PDB entry 6QDY | X-ray diffraction, 1.42 A resolution | chains B and C of the 3 polymer chains in the assembly

== Chain B ==
Molecule: Urease subunit beta
Organism: Sporosarcina pasteurii
Notes: EC 3.5.1.5
UniProtKB: P41021 (URE2_SPOPA); numbering as in UniProt (aligned over 5-126)
Amino-acid sequence (122 residues; numbered 5 to 126; the number before each row is that of its first residue):
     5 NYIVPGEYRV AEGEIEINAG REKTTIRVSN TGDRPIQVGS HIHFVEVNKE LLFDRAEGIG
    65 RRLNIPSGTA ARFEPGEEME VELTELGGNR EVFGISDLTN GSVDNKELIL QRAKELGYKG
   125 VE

== Chain C ==
Molecule: Urease subunit alpha
Organism: Sporosarcina pasteurii
Notes: EC 3.5.1.5
UniProtKB: A0A0H3YL32 (A0A0H3YL32_SPOPA); residue numbers follow UniProt; this construct covers 1-570
Amino-acid sequence (570 residues; row label = number of the first residue in the row):
     1 MKINRQQYAE SYGPTVGDQV RLADTDLWIE VEKDYTTYGD EANFGGGKVL REGMGENGTY
    61 TRTENVLDLL LTNALILDYT GIYKADIGVK DGYIVGIGKG GNPDIMDGVT PNMIVGTATE
   121 VIAAEGKIVT AGGIDTHVHF INPDQVDVAL ANGITTLFGG GTGPAEGSKA TTVTPGPWNI
   181 EKMLKSTEGL PINVGILGKG HGSSIAPIME QIDAGAAGLK IHEDWGATPA SIDRSLTVAD
   241 EADVQVAIHS DTLNEAGFLE DTLRAINGRV IHSFHVEGAG GGHAPDIMAM AGHPNVLPSS
   301 TNPTRPFTVN TIDEHLDMLM VCHHLKQNIP EDVAFADSRI RPETIAAEDI LHDLGIISMM
   361 STDALAMGRA GEMVLRTWQT ADKMKKQRGP LAEEKNGSDN FRAKRYVSKY TINPAIAQGI
   421 AHEVGSIEEG KFADLVLWEP KFFGVKADRV IKGGIIAYAQ IGDPSASIPT PQPVMGRRMY
   481 GTVGDLIHDT NITFMSKSSI QQGVPAKLGL KRRIGTVKNC RNIGKKDMKW NDVTTDIDIN
   541 PETYEVKVDG EVLTCEPVKE LPMAQRYFLF
Modified residues: K220 (lysine nz-carboxylic acid; KCX)
Ion coordination: Ni2+ site 1: H137, H139, K220, D363 (together with fluoride ion, urea); Ni2+ site 2: K220, H249, H275 (together with fluoride ion, urea)
Ligand contacts: urea (URE): H137, H139, A170, K220, H222, H249, H275, G280, C322, H323, R339, D363, A366, M367
What the authors report for this chain:
  - binding site for urea: A170, H222, G280, A366
  - catalytic residues: H323 (proposed by the authors, not directly observed)

== How chain B and chain C interact ==
Pairs across the interface (91):
  I7(B) with R21(C); D24(C)
  V8(B) with R21(C)
  P9(B) with A23(C); K441(C); Y567(C)
  G10(B) with V20(C); R21(C); A23(C), hydrogen bond (backbone-backbone); P440(C); K441(C)
  E11(B) with V20(C); R21(C), salt bridge; W28(C)
  Y12(B) with A9(C); P14(C); Q19(C); V20(C), hydrophobic; G126(C)
  R13(B) with D18(C); Q19(C), hydrogen bond; W28(C)
  V14(B) with R5(C); Q6(C); A9(C), hydrophobic; D18(C)
  A15(B) with R5(C); G17(C); D18(C), hydrogen bond (backbone-side chain)
  G17(B) with R5(C), hydrogen bond (backbone-side chain)
  E18(B) with K2(C); I3(C)
  I19(B) with M1(C); K2(C); I3(C), hydrogen bond (backbone-backbone); R5(C); Y8(C), hydrophobic; T15(C); Y38(C), hydrophobic
  E20(B) with M1(C); K2(C); Y38(C)
  I21(B) with M1(C), hydrogen bond (backbone-backbone); I3(C), hydrophobic; Y38(C); G39(C)
  N22(B) with Y38(C), hydrogen bond (backbone-backbone); G39(C)
  R25(B) with D40(C), salt bridge; D107(C), salt bridge
  S44(B) with V49(C)
  H45(B) with G39(C), hydrogen bond (side chain-backbone); D40(C), salt bridge; V49(C); M54(C); I105(C)
  I46(B) with M54(C), hydrophobic
  R66(B) with G39(C), hydrogen bond (side chain-backbone); D40(C), salt bridge
  N68(B) with M1(C)
  P70(B) with M1(C); I3(C), hydrophobic; Y12(C)
  S71(B) with Y12(C), hydrogen bond (backbone-side chain); G39(C); E41(C), hydrogen bond (side chain-backbone); N43(C), hydrogen bond; V49(C)
  G72(B) with N43(C); K48(C), hydrogen bond (backbone-side chain); V49(C)
  L90(B) with I105(C)
  G91(B) with D104(C); I105(C), hydrogen bond (backbone-backbone); D107(C)
  G92(B) with P103(C); I105(C); M106(C), hydrogen bond (backbone-backbone); D107(C), hydrogen bond (backbone-side chain)
  N93(B) with P103(C), hydrogen bond (backbone-backbone); D104(C), hydrogen bond (backbone-backbone)
  R94(B) with D104(C), hydrogen bond (backbone-backbone)
  E95(B) with D104(C), hydrogen bond (backbone-backbone); I105(C)
  F97(B) with E52(C); G53(C); T59(C); D104(C)
  G98(B) with E52(C)
  I99(B) with E52(C), hydrogen bond (backbone-side chain); G53(C)
Other interface residues (no listed pair), chain B (39 interface residues in all): Y6, E16, G43, I69, T73, V96
Other interface residues (no listed pair), chain C (47 interface residues in all): N4, G13, V16, D26, T37, G47, R51, G397, R566

== Summary ==
39 residues of chain B and 47 residues of chain C are in contact, with 21 hydrogen bonds and 5 salt bridges.
Polar pairs include E11(B)-R21(C), R25(B)-D40(C) and R25(B)-D107(C). Ligands of chain C: urea. From the paper:
the catalytic residue H323(C); a binding site for urea at A170(C), H222(C) and G280(C) among others.
Here chain B is Urease subunit beta and chain C is Urease subunit alpha, both from Sporosarcina pasteurii.
Entry 6QDY (The crystal structure of Sporosarcina pasteurii urease in complex with its substrate urea) was
determined by X-ray diffraction.
